Entry 1APY (X-ray diffraction, 2.00 A resolution); this record covers chains B and C of the 4 polymer chains in the assembly.

[Chain B]
Protein: Aspartylglucosaminidase
From: Homo sapiens
Notes: EC 3.5.1.26
UniProt: P20933 (ASPG_HUMAN); residues 183-323 here correspond to UniProt positions 206-346 (UniProt number = residue number + 23)
Amino-acid sequence (141 residues; row label = number of the first residue in the row):
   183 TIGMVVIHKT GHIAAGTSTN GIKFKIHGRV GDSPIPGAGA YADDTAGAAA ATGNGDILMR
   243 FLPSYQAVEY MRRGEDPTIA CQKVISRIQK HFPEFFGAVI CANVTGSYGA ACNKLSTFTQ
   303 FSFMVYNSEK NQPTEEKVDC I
Disulfides: Cys263-Cys283, Cys294-Cys322
Covalent attachments: N-acetylglucosamine (NAG) linked to Asn285
Swiss-Prot annotation at these positions:
  - active site: Thr183 (Nucleophile)
  - binding site (substrate): Arg211 to Asp214, Thr234 to Gly237
  - glycosylation: Asn285 (N-linked (GlcNAc...) asparagine)

[Chain C]
Protein: Aspartylglucosaminidase
From: Homo sapiens
Notes: EC 3.5.1.26
UniProt: P20933 (ASPG_HUMAN); residues 1-162 here correspond to UniProt positions 24-185 (UniProt number = residue number + 23)
Amino-acid sequence (162 residues; numbered 1 to 162; the number before each row is that of its first residue):
     1 SSPLPLVVNT WPFKNATEAA WRALASGGSA LDAVESGCAM CEREQCDGSV GFGGSPDELG
    61 ETTLDAMIMD GTTMDVGAVG DLRRIKNAIG VARKVLEHTT HTLLVGESAT TFAQSMGFIN
   121 EDLSTSASQA LHSDWLARNC QPNYWRNVIP DPSKYCGPYK PP
Unresolved in the structure: 1
Disulfides: Cys41-Cys46, Cys140-Cys156
Covalent attachments: N-acetylglucosamine (NAG) linked to Asn15
Swiss-Prot annotation at these positions:
  - modified residue: Ser1 (Blocked amino end (Ser))
  - glycosylation: Asn15 (N-linked (GlcNAc...) asparagine)

[How chain B and chain C interact]
Residue-residue contacts (28; chain B residue first):
  Ile204(B) with His101(C)
  Lys207(B) with His101(C)
  Ile208(B) with Thr99(C); His101(C), hydrogen bond (backbone-side chain)
  His209(B) with Ser108(C), hydrogen bond
  Gly210(B) with Leu103(C); Leu104(C); Val105(C), hydrogen bond (backbone-backbone); Ser108(C)
  Arg211(B) with His101(C); Leu103(C); Leu104(C)
  Val212(B) with Leu103(C), hydrogen bond (backbone-backbone); Val105(C), hydrophobic
  Asp238(B) with Thr100(C); His101(C), salt bridge; Thr102(C), hydrogen bond (backbone-side chain)
  Met241(B) with Thr102(C); Leu103(C), hydrophobic
  Arg242(B) with Met74(C); Asp75(C), salt bridge; Val76(C); Thr100(C); His101(C); Thr102(C), hydrogen bond
  Phe243(B) with Met74(C), hydrophobic
  His273(B) with Met74(C)
  Phe274(B) with Thr73(C)
Other interface residues (no listed pair), chain B (14 interface residues in all): Ile217
Other interface residues (no listed pair), chain C (13 interface residues in all): Met69

[Overview]
The interface between chain B and chain C involves 14 residues on one side and 13 on the other, with 6
hydrogen bonds and 2 salt bridges. Polar contacts include Asp238(B)-His101(C), Arg242(B)-Asp75(C) and
Ile208(B)-His101(C). Covalently linked N-acetylglucosamine: at Asn285(B). Covalently linked
N-acetylglucosamine: at Asn15(C).
Here chain B is Aspartylglucosaminidase and chain C is Aspartylglucosaminidase, both from Homo sapiens. Entry
1APY (Human aspartylglucosaminidase) was determined by X-ray diffraction (same publication as 1APZ).
